PDB entry 5JQG | X-ray diffraction, 2.24 A resolution | chains D and E of the 6 polymer chains in the assembly

Chain D:
Protein: Tubulin beta chain
Organism: Sus scrofa
UniProt: P02554 (TBB_PIG); numbering as in UniProt (aligned over 1-445)
Amino-acid sequence (445 residues; row label = number of the first residue in the row):
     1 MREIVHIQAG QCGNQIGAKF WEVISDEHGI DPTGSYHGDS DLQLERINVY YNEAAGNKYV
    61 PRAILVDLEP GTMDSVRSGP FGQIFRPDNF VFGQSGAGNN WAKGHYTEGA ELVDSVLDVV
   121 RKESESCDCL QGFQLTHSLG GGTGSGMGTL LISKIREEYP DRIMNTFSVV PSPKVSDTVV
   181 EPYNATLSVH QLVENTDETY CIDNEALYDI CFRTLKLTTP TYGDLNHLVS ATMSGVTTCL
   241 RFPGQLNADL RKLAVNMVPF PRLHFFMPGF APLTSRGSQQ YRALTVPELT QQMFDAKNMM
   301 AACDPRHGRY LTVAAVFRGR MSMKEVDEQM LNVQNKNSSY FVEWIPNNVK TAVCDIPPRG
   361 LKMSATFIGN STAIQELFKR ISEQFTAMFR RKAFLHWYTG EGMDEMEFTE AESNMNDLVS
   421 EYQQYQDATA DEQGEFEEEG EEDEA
Disordered / not traced: 1, 274-283, 432-445
Swiss-Prot annotation at these positions:
  - motif: M1 to I4 (MREI motif)
  - binding site (GTP): Q11, E69, S138, G142, T143, G144, N204, N226
  - binding site (Mg(2+)): E69
  - modified residue: S40 (Phosphoserine), K58 (N6-acetyllysine), S172 (Phosphoserine), T285 (Phosphothreonine), T290 (Phosphothreonine), R318 (Omega-N-methylarginine), E438 (5-glutamyl polyglutamate)
  - cross-link (Glycyl lysine isopeptide (Lys-Gly)): K58 (interchain with G-Cter in ubiquitin), K324 (interchain with G-Cter in ubiquitin)
  - natural variant: H37 (H37V: In 2nd form), N48 (N48S: In 2nd form), A55 to N57 (sequence variant, change not given here; In 2nd form), S275 (S275A: In 2nd form)
Ligand contacts: GTP (guanosine-5'-triphosphate): A9, G10, Q11, C12, Q15, I16, D67, G96, A97, G98, N99, N100, S138, G140, G141, G142, T143, G144, V169, P171, V175, S176, E181, N204, L207, Y222, L225, N226

Chain E:
Protein: Stathmin-4
Organism: Rattus norvegicus
UniProt: P63043 (STMN4_RAT); residues 5-145 here correspond to UniProt positions 49-189 (UniProt number = residue number + 44)
Amino-acid sequence (143 residues; row label = number of the first residue in the row):
     3 MADMEVIELN KCTSGQSFEV ILKPPSFDGV PEFNASLPRR RDPSLEEIQK KLEAAEERRK
    63 YQEAELLKHL AEKREHEREV IQKAIEENNN FIKMAKEKLA QKMESNKENR EAHLAAMLER
   123 LQEKDKHAEE VRKNKELKEE ASR
Disordered / not traced: 3-5, 28-43, 142-145
Sequence notes: expression tag (3-4)
Swiss-Prot annotation at these positions:
  - modified residue: S46 (Phosphoserine)

Chain D / chain E interface:
Pairs across the interface (26):
  Y106(D) with H129(E), hydrogen bond; A130(E), hydrophobic; V133(E), hydrophobic; R134(E), hydrogen bond (backbone-side chain)
  A110(D) with R134(E)
  S153(D) with L123(E); K126(E)
  K154(D) with D127(E), salt bridge
  R156(D) with L123(E)
  E157(D) with L120(E); L123(E); D127(E)
  P160(D) with M119(E)
  D161(D) with R112(E)
  Q191(D) with K126(E), hydrogen bond
  N195(D) with L123(E); K126(E)
  G400(D) with K137(E); K140(E)
  E401(D) with V133(E); K137(E), salt bridge
  G402(D) with V133(E); N136(E); K137(E)
  M403(D) with V133(E)
  E407(D) with H129(E), salt bridge
Other interface residues (no listed pair), chain D (17 interface residues in all): T107, T399
Other interface residues (no listed pair), chain E (14 interface residues in all): L116

Overview:
Chain D and chain E form an interface of 17 and 14 residues respectively; the contacts include 3 hydrogen
bonds and 3 salt bridges. Among the polar pairs are K154(D)-D127(E), E401(D)-K137(E) and E407(D)-H129(E).
Chain D binds GTP.
Chain D is Tubulin beta chain (Sus scrofa) and chain E is Stathmin-4 (Rattus norvegicus); the structure, An
apo tubulin-RB-TTL complex structure used for side-by-side comparison, was determined by X-ray diffraction
together with 5FNV from the same study.
